Entry 1FVU (X-ray diffraction, 1.80 A resolution); this record covers chains B and C of the 4 polymer chains in the assembly.

== Chain B ==
Name: Botrocetin beta chain
Organism: Bothrops jararaca
UniProt: P22030 (BOTB_BOTJA); residues 401-525 here correspond to UniProt positions 1-125 (UniProt number = residue number - 400)
Sequence (125 residues; row label = number of the first residue in the row):
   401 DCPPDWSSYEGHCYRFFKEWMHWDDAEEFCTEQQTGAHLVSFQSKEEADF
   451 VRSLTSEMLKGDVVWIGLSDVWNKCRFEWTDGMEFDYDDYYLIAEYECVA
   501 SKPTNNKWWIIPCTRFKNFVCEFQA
Unresolved in the structure: 488-491
Disulfide bonds: C402-C413, C430-C521, C498-C513
Ion coordination: Mg2+: S441, E447, E522

== Chain C ==
Name: Botrocetin alpha chain
Organism: Bothrops jararaca
UniProt: P22029 (BOTA_BOTJA); residues 201-333 here correspond to UniProt positions 1-133 (UniProt number = residue number - 200)
Sequence (133 residues; row label = number of the first residue in the row):
   201 DCPSGWSSYEGNCYKFFQQKMNWADAERFCSEQAKGGHLVSIKIYSKEKD
   251 FVGDLVTKNIQSSDLYAWIGLRVENKEKQCSSEWSDGSSVSYENVVERTV
   301 KKCFALEKDLGFVLWINLYCAQKNPFVCKSPPP
Disulfide bonds: C202-C213, C230-C328, C303-C320

== How chain B and chain C interact ==
Contacting residue pairs (9):
  K460(B) with K249(C), hydrogen bond (backbone-side chain)
  D462(B) with L314(C)
  V463(B) with L310(C), hydrophobic
  K502(B) with L310(C)
  W509(B) with D309(C); L310(C)
  R515(B) with E307(C), salt bridge; I316(C)
  K517(B) with L314(C)
Interface residues without a listed pair, chain B (9 interface residues in all): L459, G461
Interface residues without a listed pair, chain C (8 interface residues in all): I244, V313

== Summary ==
9 residues of chain B and 8 residues of chain C are in contact, with 1 hydrogen bond and 1 salt bridge. Polar
contacts include R515(B)-E307(C) and K460(B)-K249(C). S441(B), E447(B) and E522(B) coordinate Mg2+.
Chain B is Botrocetin beta chain and chain C is Botrocetin alpha chain, both from Bothrops jararaca; the
structure, Crystal structure of botrocetin, was determined by X-ray diffraction.
